1T8Y - chains C and D of the 6 polymer chains in the assembly; structure by X-ray diffraction, 3.00 A resolution.

[Chain C (and D)]
Protein: AMP nucleosidase
From: Escherichia coli
Notes: EC 3.2.2.4; chain D of this document is another copy of the same molecule, construct and numbering; everything in this record applies to it too
UniProtKB: P15272 (AMN_ECOLI); numbering as in UniProt (aligned over 1-484)
Chain sequence (484 residues; each row starts with the number of its first residue):
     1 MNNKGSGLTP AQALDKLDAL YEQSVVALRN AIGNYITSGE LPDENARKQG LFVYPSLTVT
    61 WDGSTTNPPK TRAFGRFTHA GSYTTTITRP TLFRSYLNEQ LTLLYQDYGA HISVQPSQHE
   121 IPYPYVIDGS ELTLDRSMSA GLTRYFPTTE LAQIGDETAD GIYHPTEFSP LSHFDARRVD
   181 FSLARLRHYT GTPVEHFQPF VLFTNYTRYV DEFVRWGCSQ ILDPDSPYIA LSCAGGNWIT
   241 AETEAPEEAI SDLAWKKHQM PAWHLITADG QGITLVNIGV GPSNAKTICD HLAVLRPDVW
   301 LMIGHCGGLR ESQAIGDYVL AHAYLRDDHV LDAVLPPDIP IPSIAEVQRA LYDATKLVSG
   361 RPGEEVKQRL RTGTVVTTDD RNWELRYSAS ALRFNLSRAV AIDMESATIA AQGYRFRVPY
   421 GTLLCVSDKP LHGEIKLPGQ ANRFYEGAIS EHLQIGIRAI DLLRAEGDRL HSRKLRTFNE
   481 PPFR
Disordered / not traced: 1-7, 152-167
Differences from the reference sequence: modified residue (138, 260, 302, 404)
Modified positions: Mse138, Mse260, Mse302, Mse404 (selenomethionine; parent Met)
From the paper describing this entry:
  - binding site for phosphate ion: K367, T372, R473, K474
  - catalytic residues: D428 (proposed by the authors, not directly observed)

[Chain C / chain D interface]
Pairs across the interface (88; chain C residue first):
  E131(C) with K436(D), salt bridge; A441(D)
  T133(C) with R443(D)
  L134(C) with R443(D); F444(D)
  D135(C) with F444(D)
  R136(C) with I315(D), hydrogen bond (side chain-backbone); F444(D)
  T143(C) with E434(D)
  T148(C) with G433(D)
  T149(C) with G433(D), hydrogen bond (backbone-backbone); I435(D)
  L151(C) with Y387(D), hydrophobic; P430(D); L431(D), hydrophobic; I435(D), hydrophobic
  R178(C) with L385(D)
  F181(C) with L385(D), hydrophobic
  R185(C) with I435(D), hydrogen bond (side chain-backbone)
  H188(C) with L437(D); P438(D); G439(D), hydrogen bond (side chain-backbone); Q440(D)
  Y189(C) with R381(D)
  T207(C) with K256(D)
  D211(C) with K256(D), salt bridge
  I250(C) with K256(D)
  D252(C) with L253(D); K256(D), salt bridge
  L253(C) with D252(D)
  W255(C) with W255(D); K256(D)
  K256(C) with T207(D); D211(D), salt bridge; D252(D), salt bridge; W255(D)
  Q259(C) with R381(D), hydrogen bond
  P282(C) with S283(D)
  S283(C) with P282(D); S283(D), hydrogen bond; D379(D)
  N284(C) with R381(D)
  K286(C) with D380(D), salt bridge
  T287(C) with R381(D); N382(D)
  D290(C) with N382(D), hydrogen bond
  H291(C) with N382(D), hydrogen bond
  I315(C) with R136(D), hydrogen bond (backbone-side chain)
  H329(C) with H329(D)
  V330(C) with D379(D)
  A333(C) with R386(D)
  V334(C) with R386(D)
  D379(C) with S283(D); V330(D)
  D380(C) with K286(D), salt bridge
  R381(C) with Y189(D), hydrogen bond; Q259(D), hydrogen bond; N284(D); T287(D)
  N382(C) with T287(D); D290(D), hydrogen bond; H291(D), hydrogen bond
  E384(C) with L151(D)
  L385(C) with R178(D); F181(D), hydrophobic
  R386(C) with A333(D); V334(D)
  Y387(C) with L151(D)
  P430(C) with L151(D)
  L431(C) with E150(D)
  G433(C) with T148(D); T149(D), hydrogen bond (backbone-backbone); E150(D), hydrogen bond (backbone-side chain)
  E434(C) with T143(D)
  I435(C) with T149(D); R185(D)
  L437(C) with R185(D); H188(D)
  P438(C) with H188(D)
  G439(C) with H188(D)
  Q440(C) with E131(D)
  A441(C) with E131(D), hydrogen bond (backbone-side chain)
  R443(C) with T133(D), hydrogen bond (side chain-backbone); L134(D); D135(D)
  F444(C) with L134(D); D135(D); R136(D)
Other interface residues (no listed pair), chain C (63 interface residues in all): S130, S139, Mse260, V280, G281, A314, D328, Mse404, H432
Other interface residues (no listed pair), chain D (60 interface residues in all): I250, G281, A314, D328, E384, Mse404

[Summary]
The interface between chain C and chain D involves 63 residues on one side and 60 on the other; the contacts
include 17 hydrogen bonds and 7 salt bridges. Among the polar pairs are E131(C)-K436(D), D211(C)-K256(D) and
D252(C)-K256(D). From the paper: the catalytic residue D428(C); a binding site for phosphate ion at K367(C),
T372(C) and R473(C) among others.
Both chains are AMP nucleosidase (Escherichia coli). Entry 1T8Y (Crystal Structure of E.coli AMP Nucleosidase
complexed with phosphate) was determined by X-ray diffraction, deposited together with 1T8R, 1T8S and 1T8W.
